3CSF - chain A; structure by X-ray diffraction, 2.80 A resolution.

# Chain A
Protein: Phosphatidylinositol-4,5-bisphosphate 3-kinase catalytic subunit gamma isoform
From: Homo sapiens
Notes: EC 2.7.1.153; fragment: pi3-kinase p110 subunit gamma
Reference sequence: P48736 (PK3CG_HUMAN); numbering as in UniProt; present here: 144-967, 978-1102
Amino-acid sequence (966 residues; numbered 143 to 1108 plus 8 insertion-coded residues; 8 numbers in that range are skipped by the numbering (no residue carries them; nothing is unmodelled there); the number before each row is that of its first residue; a row labelled like 967A-967H holds insertion residues (967A, then the next letters in order)):
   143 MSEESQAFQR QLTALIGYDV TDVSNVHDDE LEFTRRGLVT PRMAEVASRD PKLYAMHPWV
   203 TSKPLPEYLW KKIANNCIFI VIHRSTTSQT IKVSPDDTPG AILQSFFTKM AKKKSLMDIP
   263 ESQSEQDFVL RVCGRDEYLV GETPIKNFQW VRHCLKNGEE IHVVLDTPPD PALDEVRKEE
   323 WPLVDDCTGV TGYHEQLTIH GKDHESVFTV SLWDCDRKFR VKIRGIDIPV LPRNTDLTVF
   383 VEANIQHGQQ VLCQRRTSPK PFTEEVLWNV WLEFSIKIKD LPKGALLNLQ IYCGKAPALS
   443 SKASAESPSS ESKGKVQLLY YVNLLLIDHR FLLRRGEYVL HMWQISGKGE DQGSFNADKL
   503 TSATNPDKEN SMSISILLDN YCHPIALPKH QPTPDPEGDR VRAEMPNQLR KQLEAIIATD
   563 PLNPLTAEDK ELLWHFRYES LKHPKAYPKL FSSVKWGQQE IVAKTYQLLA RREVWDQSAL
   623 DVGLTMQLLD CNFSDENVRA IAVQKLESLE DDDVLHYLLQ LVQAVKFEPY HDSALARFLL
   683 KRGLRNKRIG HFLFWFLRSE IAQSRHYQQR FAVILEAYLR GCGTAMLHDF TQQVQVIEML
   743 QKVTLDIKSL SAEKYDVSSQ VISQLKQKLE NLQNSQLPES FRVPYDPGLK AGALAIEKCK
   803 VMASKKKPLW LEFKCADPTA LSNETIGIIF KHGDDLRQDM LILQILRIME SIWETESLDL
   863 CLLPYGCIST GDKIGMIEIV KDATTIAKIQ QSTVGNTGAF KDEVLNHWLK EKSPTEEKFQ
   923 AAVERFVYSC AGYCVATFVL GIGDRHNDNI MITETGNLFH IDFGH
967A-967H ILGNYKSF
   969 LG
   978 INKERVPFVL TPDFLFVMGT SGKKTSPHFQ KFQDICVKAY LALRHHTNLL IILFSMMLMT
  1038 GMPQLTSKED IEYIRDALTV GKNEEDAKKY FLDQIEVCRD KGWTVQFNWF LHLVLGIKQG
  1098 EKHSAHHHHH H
Disordered / not traced: 143, 253-267, 322-356, 375-376, 438-458, 489-496, 523-524, 532-542, 901, 967A-967H, 978-980, 1089-1108
Sequence notes: expression tag (143, 1103-1108)
Ligand contacts: ru-pyridocarbazole-2 (DW2): Met804, Trp812, Ile831, Glu880, Ile881, Val882, Lys883, Asp884, Ala885, Thr886, Thr887, Lys890, Met953, Phe961, Ile963, Asp964
UniProt features mapped onto this chain:
  - region: Val803 to Lys809 (G-loop), Gly943 to Asn951 (Catalytic loop), His962 to Thr988 (Activation loop)
  - binding site (ATP): Gly829 to Leu838, Leu864 to Thr872, Phe961 to His967, Ile967A, Leu967B
  - modified residue: Thr1024 (Phosphothreonine), Ser1101 (Phosphoserine)
  - natural variant: Arg1021 (R1021P: In IMD97), Asn1085 (N1085S: In IMD97)
  - mutagenesis: Lys833 (K833R: Loss of kinase activity. Loss of autophosphorylation. Reduced inflammatory reactions but no alterations in cardiac contractility), Arg947 (R947P: Abolishes protein and lipid kinase activity. Does not abolish interaction with GRK2), Ser1101 (S1101A/Q: Loss of autophosphorylation. No effect on phosphatidylinositol-4,5-bisphosphate 3-kinase activity)
What the authors report for this chain:
  - binding site for ru-pyridocarbazole-2: Met804, Trp812, Ile831, Glu880, Ile881, Val882, Asp884, Thr887, Lys890, Met953, Phe961, Ile963
  - specificity-determining residues: Pro866 (proposed by the authors, not directly observed)

# In short
Chain A binds ru-pyridocarbazole-2. Curated annotation (UniProt) lists 28 ATP-binding residues and 3
mutagenesis sites. The paper reports a binding site for ru-pyridocarbazole-2 at Met804, Trp812 and Ile831
among others; the specificity determinant Pro866.
Chain A is Phosphatidylinositol-4,5-bisphosphate 3-kinase catalytic subunit gamma isoform (Homo sapiens); the
structure, Crystal structure of PI3K p110gamma catalytical domain in complex with organoruthenium inhibitor
DW2, was determined by X-ray diffraction together with 3CST from the same study.
